8IMJ - chains 0 and j of the 52 polymer chains in the assembly; structure by electron microscopy, 2.59 A resolution.

== Chain 0 ==
Molecule: ApcE
Organism: Anthocerotibacter panamensis
Amino-acid sequence (1136 residues; numbered 1 to 1136; the number before each row is that of its first residue):
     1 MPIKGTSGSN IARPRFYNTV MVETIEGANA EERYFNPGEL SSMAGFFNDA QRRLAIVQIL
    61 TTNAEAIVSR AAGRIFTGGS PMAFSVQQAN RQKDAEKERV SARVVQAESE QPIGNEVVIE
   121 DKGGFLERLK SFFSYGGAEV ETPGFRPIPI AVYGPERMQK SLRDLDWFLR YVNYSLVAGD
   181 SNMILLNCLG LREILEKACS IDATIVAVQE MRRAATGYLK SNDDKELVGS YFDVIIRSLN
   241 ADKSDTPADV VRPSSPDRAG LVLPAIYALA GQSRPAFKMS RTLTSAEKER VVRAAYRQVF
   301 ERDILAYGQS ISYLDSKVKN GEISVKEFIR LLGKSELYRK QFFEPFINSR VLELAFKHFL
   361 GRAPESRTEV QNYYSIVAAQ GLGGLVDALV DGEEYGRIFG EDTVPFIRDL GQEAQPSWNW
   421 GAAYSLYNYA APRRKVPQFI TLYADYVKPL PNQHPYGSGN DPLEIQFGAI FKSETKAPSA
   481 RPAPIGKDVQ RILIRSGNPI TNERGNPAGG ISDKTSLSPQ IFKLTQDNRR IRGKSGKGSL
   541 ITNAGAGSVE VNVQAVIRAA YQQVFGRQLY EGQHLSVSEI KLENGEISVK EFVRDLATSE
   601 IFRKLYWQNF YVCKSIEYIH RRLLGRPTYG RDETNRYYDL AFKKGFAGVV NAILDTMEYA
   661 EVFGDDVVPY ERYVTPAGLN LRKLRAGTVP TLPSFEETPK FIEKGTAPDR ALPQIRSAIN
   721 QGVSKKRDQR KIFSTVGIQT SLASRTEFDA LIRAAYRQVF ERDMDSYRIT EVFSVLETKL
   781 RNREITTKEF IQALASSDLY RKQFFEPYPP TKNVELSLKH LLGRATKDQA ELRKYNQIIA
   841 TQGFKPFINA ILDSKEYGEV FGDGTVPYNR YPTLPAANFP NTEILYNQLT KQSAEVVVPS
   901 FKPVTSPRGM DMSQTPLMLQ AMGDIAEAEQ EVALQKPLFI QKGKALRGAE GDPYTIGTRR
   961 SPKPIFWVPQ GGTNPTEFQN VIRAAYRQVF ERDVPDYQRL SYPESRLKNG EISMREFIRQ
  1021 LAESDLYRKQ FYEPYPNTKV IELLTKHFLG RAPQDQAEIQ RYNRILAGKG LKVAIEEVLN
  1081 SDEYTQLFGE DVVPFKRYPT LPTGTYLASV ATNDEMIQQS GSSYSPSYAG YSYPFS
Unresolved in the structure: 1, 78-146, 530-548, 1135-1136
Small-molecule neighbours:
  - phycocyanobilin (CYC), molecule 1: Pro14, Phe16, Leu261, Leu263, Tyr267, Leu410, Glu413, Ala414, Gln415, Pro416, Ser417, Trp418, Trp420
  - phycocyanobilin (CYC), molecule 2: Phe76, Ile148, Arg157, Lys160, Ser161, Arg163, Asp164, Leu165, Trp167, Phe168, Tyr171, Asn187, Leu191, Ile194, Leu195, Ala198, Cys199, Ala203, Thr204
  - phycocyanobilin (CYC), molecule 3: Arg302, Tyr307, Tyr429, Arg433
  - phycocyanobilin (CYC), molecule 4: Ile347, Asn348, Ser349, Arg367, Val370, Gln371, Tyr374, Ile440
  - phycocyanobilin (CYC), molecule 5: Tyr456, Tyr611, Val612, Cys613, Arg631, Thr634, Asn635, Tyr638
  - phycocyanobilin (CYC), molecule 6: Ile465, Gln466, Phe467, Gly468, Arg567
  - phycocyanobilin (CYC), molecule 7: Ile492, Leu493, Ile494, Arg495, Pro499, Asn502, Arg504
  - phycocyanobilin (CYC), molecule 8: Gly722, Val723, Arg727, Thr873, Leu874, Pro875, Ala876, Phe879
  - phycocyanobilin (CYC), molecule 9: Ser741, Leu742, Val775, Thr778, Lys779, Arg781, Asn782, Glu784
  - phycocyanobilin (CYC), molecule 10: Arg762, Leu889, Thr890, Lys891
  - phycocyanobilin (CYC), molecule 11: Pro809, Pro810, Thr811, Gln829, Leu832, Arg833, Asn836, Ser900
  - phycocyanobilin (CYC), molecule 12: Ile956, Gly957, Thr958, Arg960, Tyr1098, Thr1100, Leu1101, Pro1102, Thr1103, Tyr1106
  - phycocyanobilin (CYC), molecule 13: Arg992, Met1116, Ile1117, Ser1120, Gly1121
  - phycocyanobilin (CYC), molecule 14: Tyr1002, Ser1005, Arg1006, Lys1008, Asn1009, Glu1011
  - phycocyanobilin (CYC), molecule 15: Pro1036, Asn1037, Thr1038, Gln1056, Ile1059, Gln1060, Asn1063

== Chain j ==
Molecule: ApcB2
Organism: Anthocerotibacter panamensis
Amino-acid sequence (162 residues; row label = number of the first residue in the row):
     1 MQDAITSVIN TYDVQGKYFD TSAFDKLKAY YATGELRVRA AGTISANAAT IIKEASAKLF
    61 SNQPDLVRPG GNAYTTRRYA ACVRDMDYFL RYATYAMLAG DTSILDERVL NGLKETYNSL
   121 GVPISSTVQG IQAMKEVTGS LVGSGAAKEM GVYFDYLSSG LS
Small-molecule neighbours:
  - phycocyanobilin (CYC), molecule 1: Leu59, Leu66, Asn72, Ala73, Arg77, Arg78, Ala81, Cys82, Arg84, Asp85, Met86, Tyr88, Phe89, Tyr92, Arg108, Val109, Leu113, Thr116, Tyr117, Leu120, Val122, Pro123, Ser126, Thr127
  - phycocyanobilin (CYC), molecule 2: Val67, Tyr74, Thr75, Thr76, Tyr79

== How chain 0 and chain j interact ==
Residue-residue contacts (48):
  Glu703(0) with Arg68(j), hydrogen bond (backbone-side chain)
  Lys704(0) with Arg68(j), hydrogen bond (backbone-side chain)
  Gly705(0) with Pro69(j)
  Thr706(0) with Arg68(j), hydrogen bond (backbone-side chain)
  Ala707(0) with Pro69(j)
  Pro708(0) with Asp65(j)
  Arg710(0) with Pro69(j), hydrogen bond (side chain-backbone); Gly70(j), hydrogen bond (side chain-backbone); Gly71(j)
  Ala718(0) with Gly70(j)
  Gln721(0) with Gly70(j), hydrogen bond (side chain-backbone); Gly71(j); Asn72(j), hydrogen bond; Arg78(j); Leu120(j)
  Gly722(0) with Leu120(j)
  Val723(0) with Leu120(j)
  Arg727(0) with Arg77(j)
  Asp728(0) with Arg77(j), salt bridge
  Thr873(0) with Arg84(j); Tyr88(j)
  Leu874(0) with Tyr88(j)
  Ala876(0) with Glu107(j); Arg108(j); Val109(j); Asn111(j)
  Ala877(0) with Asn111(j), hydrogen bond (backbone-backbone)
  Phe879(0) with Leu120(j), hydrophobic
  Pro880(0) with Gly112(j); Glu115(j); Thr116(j)
  Val904(0) with Gln2(j), hydrogen bond (backbone-side chain); Ser103(j); Asp106(j); Glu107(j)
  Thr905(0) with Gln2(j), hydrogen bond (backbone-side chain)
  Met912(0) with Gly100(j); Tyr153(j)
  Thr915(0) with Glu149(j)
  Leu917(0) with Thr33(j); Leu36(j), hydrophobic; Arg37(j); Glu149(j)
  Met918(0) with Ala29(j), hydrophobic
  Ala921(0) with Ala29(j); Ala32(j), hydrophobic; Thr33(j)
  Met922(0) with Ala29(j), hydrophobic
Also at the interface, not in a pair above, chain 0 (32 interface residues in all): Phe901, Met910, Ser913, Pro916, Ile925
Also at the interface, not in a pair above, chain j (39 interface residues in all): Asp25, Lys26, Lys28, Tyr30, Asp101, Thr102, Ser119, Gly121, Lys148, Tyr156

== In short ==
32 residues of chain 0 and 39 residues of chain j are in contact; the contacts include 10 hydrogen bonds and 1
salt bridge. Polar contacts include Asp728(0)-Arg77(j), Glu703(0)-Arg68(j) and Lys704(0)-Arg68(j). One
phycocyanobilin molecule is bound between chain 0 and chain j.
Here chain 0 is ApcE and chain j is ApcB2, both from Anthocerotibacter panamensis. Entry 8IMJ (A'1-A'2,
A'3-A'4, B1-B2, C1-C2 cylinder in cyanobacterial phycobilisome from Anthocerotibacter panamensis (Cluster B))
was determined by electron microscopy together with 8IMI, 8IMK, 8IML, 8IMM, 8IMN and 8IMO from the same study.
